Entry 6ZQU (electron microscopy, 3.10 A resolution); this record covers chains A and D of the 6 polymer chains in the assembly.

[Chain A]
Molecule: Genome polyprotein
Organism: Dengue virus 2
UniProtKB: D0EPS0 (D0EPS0_9FLAV); residues 1-495 here correspond to UniProt positions 281-775 (UniProt number = residue number + 280)
Amino-acid sequence (495 residues; numbered 1 to 495; the number before each row is that of its first residue):
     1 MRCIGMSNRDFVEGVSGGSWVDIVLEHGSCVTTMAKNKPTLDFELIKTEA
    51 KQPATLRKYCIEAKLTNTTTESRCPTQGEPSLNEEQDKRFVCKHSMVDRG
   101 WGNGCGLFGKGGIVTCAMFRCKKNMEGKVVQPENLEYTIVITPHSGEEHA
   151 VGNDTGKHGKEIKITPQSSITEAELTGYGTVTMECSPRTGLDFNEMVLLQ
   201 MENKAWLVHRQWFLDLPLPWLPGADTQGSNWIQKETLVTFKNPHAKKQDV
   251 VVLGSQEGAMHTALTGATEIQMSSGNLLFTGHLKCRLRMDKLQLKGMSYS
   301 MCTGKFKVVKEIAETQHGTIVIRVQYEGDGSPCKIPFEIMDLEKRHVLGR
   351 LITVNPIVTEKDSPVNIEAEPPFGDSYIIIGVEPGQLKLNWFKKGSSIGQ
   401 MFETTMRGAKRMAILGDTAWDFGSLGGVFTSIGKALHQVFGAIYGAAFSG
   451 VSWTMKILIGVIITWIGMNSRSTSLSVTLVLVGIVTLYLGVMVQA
Unresolved in the structure: 495
Cystine bridges: Cys3-Cys30, Cys60-Cys121, Cys92-Cys116, Cys185-Cys285, Cys302-Cys333
Covalent attachments: N-acetylglucosamine (NAG) linked to Asn67, Asn153
From the paper describing this entry:
  - post-translational modification sites: Asn67 (citing earlier work)
  - mutagenesis - H437A, H437E, G441Y: abolished growth

[Chain D]
Molecule: Genome polyprotein
Organism: Dengue virus 2
UniProtKB: O11875 (O11875_9FLAV); residues 92-166 here correspond to UniProt positions 206-280 (UniProt number = residue number + 114)
Amino-acid sequence (75 residues; numbered 92 to 166; the number before each row is that of its first residue):
    92 SVALVPHVGMGLETRTETWMSSEGAWKHVQRIETWILRHPGFTMMAAILA
   142 YTIGTTHFQRALIFILLTAVTPSMT
Unresolved in the structure: 164-166

[Chain A / chain D interface]
Residue-residue contacts (32):
  Gln211(A) - Arg129(D)
  Asp215(A) - Arg129(D)  salt bridge
  Val238(A) - Glu114(D)
  Thr239(A) - Trp110(D)
  Thr239(A) - Glu114(D)  hydrogen bond
  Lys241(A) - Glu108(D)
  Asn242(A) - Glu108(D)
  Pro243(A) - Glu108(D)
  His244(A) - Thr107(D)
  His244(A) - Glu108(D)
  Val251(A) - Trp110(D)  hydrophobic
  Leu253(A) - Trp110(D)  hydrophobic
  Leu253(A) - Met111(D)  hydrophobic
  Thr262(A) - Ser92(D)  hydrogen bond
  Ala446(A) - Gly132(D)
  Ala446(A) - Phe133(D)
  Ala447(A) - Phe133(D)
  Ala447(A) - Met136(D)
  Ser449(A) - His130(D)
  Ser449(A) - Phe133(D)
  Gly450(A) - Trp126(D)
  Val451(A) - Trp126(D)
  Val451(A) - Phe133(D)  hydrophobic
  Val451(A) - Thr162(D)
  Met455(A) - Val161(D)  hydrophobic
  Met455(A) - Thr162(D)
  Ile459(A) - Phe133(D)  hydrophobic
  Ile462(A) - Leu140(D)  hydrophobic
  Ile462(A) - Ile144(D)  hydrophobic
  Ile463(A) - Leu140(D)  hydrophobic
  Ile466(A) - Leu140(D)  hydrophobic
  Ile466(A) - Thr143(D)
Also at the interface, not in a pair above, chain A (25 interface residues in all): Glu235, Phe240, Phe448, Ser452
Also at the interface, not in a pair above, chain D (19 interface residues in all): Ser113, Thr125

[Summary]
Chain A and chain D form an interface of 25 and 19 residues respectively, with 2 hydrogen bonds and 1 salt
bridge. Among the polar pairs are Asp215(A)-Arg129(D), Thr239(A)-Glu114(D) and Thr262(A)-Ser92(D). From the
paper: H437A, H437E and G441Y of chain A abolish growth; a modification site at Asn67(A).
Chain A is Genome polyprotein and chain D is Genome polyprotein, both from Dengue virus 2; the structure,
Cryo-EM structure of mature Dengue virus 2 at 3.1 angstrom resolution, was determined by electron microscopy,
deposited together with 6ZQI, 6ZQJ, 6ZQV and 6ZQW.
